1I3U - chain A; structure by X-ray diffraction, 1.95 A resolution.

[Chain A]
Molecule: Antibody vhh lama domain
From: Lama glama
Notes: antibody fragment or engineered binder
Amino-acid sequence (127 residues; row label = number of the first residue in the row):
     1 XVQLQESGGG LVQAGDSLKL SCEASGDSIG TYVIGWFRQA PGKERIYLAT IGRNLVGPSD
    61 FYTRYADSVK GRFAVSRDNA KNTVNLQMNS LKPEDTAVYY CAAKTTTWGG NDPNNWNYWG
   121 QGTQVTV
Disulfides: Cys22-Cys101
Modified residues: CGN (5-oxo-pyrrolidine-2-carbaldehyde) at position 1
Residues lining bound ligands: reactive red 1 dye (RR1; 5-(4,6-diamino-[1,3,5]triazin-2-ylamino)-4-hydroxy-3-(2-sulfo-phenylazo)-naphthalene-2,7-disulfonic acid): Val33, Tyr47, Thr50, Gly52, Arg53, Asn54, Leu55, Val56, Tyr62, Arg64, Lys104, Thr106, Thr107, Trp108, Gly109, Gly110, Asn111, Trp116

[In short]
Ligands of chain A: reactive red 1 dye.
Chain A is Antibody vhh lama domain (Lama glama); the structure, Three-dimensional structure of a llama vhh
domain complexed with the dye RR1, was determined by X-ray diffraction (same publication as 1I3V).
